Entry 7B70 (electron microscopy, 4.00 A resolution); this record covers chains B and C of the 10 polymer chains in the assembly.

Chain B:
Protein: GEO08327p1
From: Drosophila melanogaster
UniProt: Q9VF82 (Q9VF82_DROME); numbering as in UniProt (aligned over 1-152)
Sequence (152 residues; each row starts with the number of its first residue):
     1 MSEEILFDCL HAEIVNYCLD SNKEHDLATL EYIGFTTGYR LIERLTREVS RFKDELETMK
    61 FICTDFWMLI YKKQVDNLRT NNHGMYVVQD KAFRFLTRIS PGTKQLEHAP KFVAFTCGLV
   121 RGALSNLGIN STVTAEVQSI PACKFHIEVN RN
Not modelled in the structure: 1

Chain C:
Protein: Trafficking protein particle complex subunit
From: Drosophila melanogaster
UniProt: Q9VA95 (Q9VA95_DROME); numbering as in UniProt (aligned over 1-145)
Sequence (145 residues; each row starts with the number of its first residue):
     1 MTIFNLYIFD KFGTLLHYAE WNRTKKSGIT REEEAKLTYG MLFSIKSFVS KISPHDPKEG
    61 FLYYKTNRYA LHYLETPSGL KFVLNTDTTA INVKELLQQL YAKVWVEFVV RDPLWTPGTV
   121 VTSELFQSKL DEFVRQSPIF GIRNI

Interface between chain B and chain C:
Residue-residue contacts (15):
  E4(B) - R111(C)  salt bridge
  I5(B) - R111(C)
  A12(B) - P113(C)  hydrophobic
  T97(B) - L125(C)
  R98(B) - E107(C)  salt bridge
  R98(B) - R111(C)  hydrogen bond (side chain-backbone)
  R98(B) - D112(C)
  R98(B) - L125(C)
  I99(B) - D112(C)
  I99(B) - P113(C)
  I99(B) - L114(C)  hydrophobic
  I99(B) - L125(C)
  S100(B) - L125(C)
  Q105(B) - L114(C)
  H108(B) - L114(C)
Also at the interface, not in a pair above, chain B (12 interface residues in all): D8, N16, P101
Also at the interface, not in a pair above, chain C (8 interface residues in all): S123, E124

In short:
12 residues of chain B and 8 residues of chain C are in contact; the contacts include 1 hydrogen bond and 2
salt bridges. Among the polar pairs are E4(B)-R111(C), R98(B)-E107(C) and R98(B)-R111(C).
Chain B is GEO08327p1 and chain C is Trafficking protein particle complex subunit, both from Drosophila
melanogaster; the structure, TRAPPCore plus C8 (355-596) and C11 (1-718) from MiniTRAPPIII, was determined by
electron microscopy, deposited together with 7B6D, 7B6E, 7B6H and 7B6R.
